9G9K - chains T and I of the 12 polymer chains in the assembly; structure by electron microscopy, 3.34 A resolution.

Chain T:
Molecule: CTR
Sequence (47 nucleotides; each row starts with the number of its first residue):
     1 CCCCCAGCGCUUCAGCGUUCUUCGGAAUGUCGCGCAUUGGCAUGGAA
Unresolved in the structure: 1-15, 38-47

Chain I:
Molecule: CRISPR system Cms endoribonuclease Csm3
From: Enterococcus italicus DSM 15952
Notes: EC 3.1.-.-
Reference sequence: E6LHV5 (CSM3_ENTI1); residues 1-214 here = UniProt positions 1-214
Sequence (214 residues; row label = number of the first residue in the row):
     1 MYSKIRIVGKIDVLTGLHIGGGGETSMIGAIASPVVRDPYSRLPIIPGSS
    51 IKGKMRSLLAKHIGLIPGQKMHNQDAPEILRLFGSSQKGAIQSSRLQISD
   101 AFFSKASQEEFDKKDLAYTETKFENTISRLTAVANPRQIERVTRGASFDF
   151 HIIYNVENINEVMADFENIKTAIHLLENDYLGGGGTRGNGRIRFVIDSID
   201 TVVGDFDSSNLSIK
Unresolved in the structure: 63-69
Construct notes: engineered mutation Ala32 (Asp in E6LHV5)

Chain T / chain I interface:
Residue-residue contacts (5; chain T residue first):
  C16(T) with Asn135(I), hydrogen bond to the phosphate; Pro136(I), phosphate contact; Arg137(I), salt bridge to the phosphate
  G24(T) with Lys88(I), hydrogen bond to the phosphate
  G25(T) with Lys88(I), salt bridge to the phosphate
Also at the interface, not in a pair above, chain T (4 interface residues in all): C23
Also at the interface, not in a pair above, chain I (5 interface residues in all): Met71

In short:
4 residues of chain T and 5 residues of chain I are in contact; the contacts include 2 hydrogen bonds and 2
salt bridges. Among the polar pairs are C16(T)-Asn135(I), G24(T)-Lys88(I) and C16(T)-Arg137(I).
Chain T is CTR and chain I is CRISPR system Cms endoribonuclease Csm3 (Enterococcus italicus DSM 15952); the
structure, CryoEM structure of Enterococcus italicus Csm-crRNA-CTR2 complex (4.3) bound to AMPNPP, was
determined by electron microscopy (same publication as 9G9A, 9G9B, 9G9C, 9G9D, 9G9E, 9G9F and 4 further
entries).
